Entry 4A30 (X-ray diffraction, 1.50 A resolution); this record covers chain A.

Chain A:
Protein: Glycylpeptide N-tetradecanoyltransferase
Organism: Leishmania major
Notes: EC 2.3.1.97
Reference sequence: Q4Q5S8 (Q4Q5S8_LEIMA); numbering as in UniProt (aligned over 5-421)
Amino-acid sequence (438 residues; numbered -16 to 421; the number before each row is that of its first residue; numbers below 1 keep their minus sign (Met-16 is residue -16)):
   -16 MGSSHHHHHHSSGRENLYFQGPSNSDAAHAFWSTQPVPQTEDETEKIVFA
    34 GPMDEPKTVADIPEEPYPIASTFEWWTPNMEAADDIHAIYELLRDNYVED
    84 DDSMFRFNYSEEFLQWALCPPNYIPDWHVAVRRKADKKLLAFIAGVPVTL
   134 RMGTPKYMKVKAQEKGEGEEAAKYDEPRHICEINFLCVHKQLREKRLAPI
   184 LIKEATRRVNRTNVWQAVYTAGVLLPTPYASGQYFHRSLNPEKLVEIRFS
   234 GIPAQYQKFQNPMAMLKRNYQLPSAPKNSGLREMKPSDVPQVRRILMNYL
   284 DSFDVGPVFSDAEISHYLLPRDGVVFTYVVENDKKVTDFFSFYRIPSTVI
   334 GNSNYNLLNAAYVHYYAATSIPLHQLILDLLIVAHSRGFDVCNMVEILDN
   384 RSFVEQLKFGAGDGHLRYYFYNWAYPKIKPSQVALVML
Disordered / not traced: -16 to 10
Sequence notes: expression tag (-16 to 4)
Residues lining bound ligands:
  - tetradecanoyl-coa (MYA): Ala11, His12, Ala13, Phe14, Trp15, Asn79, Tyr80, Val81, Ile166, Asn167, Phe168, Leu169, Cys170, Val171, Leu175, Arg176, Glu177, Lys178, Arg179, Leu180, Ala181, Pro182, Ile185, Thr189, Val192, Asn193, Val197, Trp198, Gln199, Ala200, Tyr202, Thr203, Ala204, Val206, Leu208, Tyr404
  - QMI (4-bromo-2,6-dichloro-N-(1,3,5-trimethyl-1H-pyrazol-4-yl)benzenesulfonamide): Val81, Glu82, Asp83, Phe88, Arg89, Phe90, Gly205, Tyr217, His219, Phe232, Ser330, Leu341, Tyr345, Asn376, Asp396, Gly397
From the paper describing this entry:
  - binding site for QMI: Val81, Asp83, Phe88, Phe90, Tyr217, His219, Phe232, Ser330, Leu341, Tyr345

In short:
Ligands of chain A: compound QMI and tetradecanoyl-coa. From the paper: a binding site for QMI at Val81, Asp83
and Phe88 among others.
Chain A is Glycylpeptide N-tetradecanoyltransferase (Leishmania major); the structure, Crystal structure of
leishmania major N-myristoyltransferase (nmt) with bound myristoyl-CoA and a pyrazole sulphonamide ligand, was
determined by X-ray diffraction (same publication as 4A2Z, 4A31, 4A32 and 4A33).
